PDB entry 8RWS | X-ray diffraction, 1.09 A resolution | chain A

# Chain A
Protein: Carbapenem-hydrolyzing beta-lactamase KPC
Organism: Klebsiella pneumoniae
Notes: EC 3.5.2.6
UniProt: Q9F663 (BLKPC_KLEPN); the author numbering skips numbers that UniProt does not, so the offset changes along the chain: 25-57 = UniProt 25-57; 59-252 = UniProt 58-251; 254-295 = UniProt 252-293
Sequence (290 residues; each row starts with the number of its first residue; note: 2 numbers in that range are skipped by the numbering (no residue carries them; nothing is unmodelled there)):
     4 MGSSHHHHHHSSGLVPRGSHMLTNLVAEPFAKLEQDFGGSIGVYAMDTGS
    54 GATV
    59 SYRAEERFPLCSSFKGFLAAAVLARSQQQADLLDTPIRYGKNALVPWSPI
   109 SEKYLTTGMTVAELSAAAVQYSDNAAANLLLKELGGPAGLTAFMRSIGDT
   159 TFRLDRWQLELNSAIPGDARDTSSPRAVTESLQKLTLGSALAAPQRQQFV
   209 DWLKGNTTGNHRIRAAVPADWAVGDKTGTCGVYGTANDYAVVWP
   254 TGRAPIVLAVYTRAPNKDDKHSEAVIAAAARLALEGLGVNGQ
Not modelled in the structure: 4-25, 295
Differences from the reference sequence: initiating methionine (4); expression tag (5-24); engineered mutation Asp89 (Gly88 in Q9F663), Gln166 (Glu165 in Q9F663)
Disulfides: Cys69-Cys238
Covalently attached groups: Meropenem, bound form (O2F) linked to Ser70; Meropenem, bound form (MER) linked to Ser70
Small-molecule neighbours: Meropenem, bound form: Cys69, Lys73, Trp105, Ser130, Asn132, Gln166, Leu167, Asn170, Thr216, Arg220, Lys234, Thr235, Gly236, Thr237, Cys238
Reported in the primary citation:
  - contacts within the chain: Gln87-Asp89 (hydrogen bond)
  - conformationally variable residues (side-chain flip): Trp165 to Asn170
  - mutagenesis - G89D (100-fold): decreased catalytic activity on meropenem
  - mutagenesis - G89D (10-fold): decreased catalytic activity on imipenem
  - mutagenesis - G89D (10-fold): decreased catalytic activity on cephalothin
  - mutagenesis - G89D: unchanged binding to meropenem
  - mutagenesis - G89D (10-fold): decreased binding to zidebactam
  - catalytic residues: Ser70, Lys73 (citing earlier work)
  - mutagenesis - E166Q: decreased catalytic activity (citing earlier work)

# In short
Ligands of chain A: Meropenem, bound form. The paper reports catalytic residues Ser70 and Lys73; G89D reduces
catalytic activity on meropenem.
Chain A is Carbapenem-hydrolyzing beta-lactamase KPC (Klebsiella pneumoniae); the structure, KPC-2 G89D/E166Q
Mutant in Complex with Meropenem, was determined by X-ray diffraction (same publication as 8RWO, 8RWP, 8RWR
and 8RWQ).
